Entry 6RYJ (X-ray diffraction, 1.25 A resolution); this record covers chain A.

== Chain A ==
Molecule: Conglutinin
Organism: Bos taurus
Notes: fragment: carbohydrate recognition domain
UniProt: P23805 (CONG_BOVIN); residues 224-351 here correspond to UniProt positions 244-371 (UniProt number = residue number + 20)
Chain sequence (128 residues; each row starts with the number of its first residue):
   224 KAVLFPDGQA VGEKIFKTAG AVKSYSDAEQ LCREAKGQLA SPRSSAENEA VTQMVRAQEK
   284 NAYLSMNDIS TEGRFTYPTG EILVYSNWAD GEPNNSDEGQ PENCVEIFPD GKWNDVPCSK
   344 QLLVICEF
Unresolved in the structure: 224-229
Disulfide bonds: Cys-255/Cys-349, Cys-327/Cys-341
Metal / ion sites: Ca2+ site 1: Asp-291, Glu-295, Asn-318, Glu-325, Asn-326; Ca2+ site 2: Glu-315, Asn-317, Glu-325, Asn-337, Asp-338 (together with 1,2-ethanediol)
UniProt features mapped onto this chain:
  - glycosylation: Asn-317 (N-linked (GlcNAc...) asparagine)
From the paper describing this entry:
  - Ca2+ coordination: Asp-291, Glu-295, Glu-315, Asn-317, Asn-318, Glu-325, Asn-326, Asn-337, Asp-338
  - conformationally variable residues (order/disorder transition): Asn-318 to Pro-324
  - specificity-determining residues: Val-339 (proposed by the authors, not directly observed)

== Summary ==
The Ca2+ site 1 is built by Asp-291, Glu-295, Asn-318, Glu-325 and Asn-326. Glu-315, Asn-317, Glu-325, Asn-337
and Asp-338 form the Ca2+ site 2. The paper reports Ca2+ coordination by Asp-291, Glu-295 and Glu-315 among
others; the specificity determinant Val-339.
Chain A is Conglutinin (Bos taurus); the structure, structure of conglutinin carbohydrate recognition domain
with ethylene glycol bound, was determined by X-ray diffraction together with 6RYG, 6RYM and 6RYN from the
same study.
